4S2I - chain A; structure by X-ray diffraction, 1.60 A resolution.

[Chain A]
Molecule: Beta-lactamase
From: Klebsiella pneumoniae
Notes: EC 3.5.2.6
UniProt: G3G192 (G3G192_KLEPN); the author numbering skips numbers that UniProt does not, so the offset changes along the chain: 25-57 = UniProt 49-81; 59-238 = UniProt 82-261; 240-252 = UniProt 262-274; 254-290 = UniProt 275-311
Amino-acid sequence (263 residues; row label = number of the first residue in the row; note: 3 numbers in that range are skipped by the numbering (no residue carries them; nothing is unmodelled there)):
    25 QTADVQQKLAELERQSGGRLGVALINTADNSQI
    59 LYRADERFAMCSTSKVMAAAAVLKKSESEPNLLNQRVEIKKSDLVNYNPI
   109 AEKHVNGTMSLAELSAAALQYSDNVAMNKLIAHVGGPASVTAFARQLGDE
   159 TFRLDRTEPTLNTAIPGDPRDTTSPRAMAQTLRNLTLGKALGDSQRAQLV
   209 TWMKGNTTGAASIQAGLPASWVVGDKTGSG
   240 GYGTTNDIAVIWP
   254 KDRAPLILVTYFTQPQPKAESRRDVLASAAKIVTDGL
Not modelled in the structure: 25-26, 289-290
Covalently attached groups: NXL104, bound form (NXL) linked to S70
Residues lining bound ligands: NXL104, bound form (NXL; (2S,5R)-1-formyl-5-[(sulfooxy)amino]piperidine-2-carboxamide): C69, K73, N104, Y105, S130, N132, E166, N170, T216, K234, T235, G236, S237, G238

[In short]
NXL104, bound form is covalently linked to S70.
Chain A is Beta-lactamase (Klebsiella pneumoniae); the structure, CTX-M-15 in complex with Avibactam, was
determined by X-ray diffraction (same publication as 4S2J, 4S2K, 4S2N, 4S2O and 4S2P).
